PDB entry 4YMM | X-ray diffraction, 2.20 A resolution | chains A and T of the 4 polymer chains in the assembly

Chain A:
Molecule: DNA polymerase beta
Source organism: Homo sapiens
Notes: EC 2.7.7.7, 4.2.99.-
Reference sequence: P06746 (DPOLB_HUMAN); residues 1-335 here = UniProt positions 1-335
Amino-acid sequence (335 residues; row label = number of the first residue in the row):
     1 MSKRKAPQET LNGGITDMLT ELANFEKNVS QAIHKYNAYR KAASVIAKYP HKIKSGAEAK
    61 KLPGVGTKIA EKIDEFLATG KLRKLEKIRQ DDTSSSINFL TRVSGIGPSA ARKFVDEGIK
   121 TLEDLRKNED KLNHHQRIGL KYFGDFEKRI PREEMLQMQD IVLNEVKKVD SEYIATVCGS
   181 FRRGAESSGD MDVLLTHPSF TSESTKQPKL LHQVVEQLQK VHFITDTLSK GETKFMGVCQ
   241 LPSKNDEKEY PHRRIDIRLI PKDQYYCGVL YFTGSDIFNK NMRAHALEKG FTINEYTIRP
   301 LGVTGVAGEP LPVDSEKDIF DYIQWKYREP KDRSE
Disordered / not traced: 1-6, 205-206
Ion coordination: Na+ site 1: Lys-60, Leu-62, Val-65 (shared with 1 residue of chain D); Na+ site 2: Thr-101, Val-103, Ile-106 (shared with 1 residue of chain P)
Curated features (UniProtKB/Swiss-Prot):
  - region: Arg-183 to Asp-192 (DNA-binding)
  - active site: Lys-72 (Nucleophile)
  - binding site (K(+)): Lys-60, Leu-62, Val-65, Thr-101, Val-103, Ile-106
  - binding site (Na(+)): Lys-60, Leu-62, Val-65, Thr-101, Val-103, Ile-106
  - binding site (dATP): Arg-149, Ser-180, Arg-183, Gly-189, Asp-190
  - binding site (dCTP): Arg-149, Ser-180, Arg-183, Gly-189, Asp-190
  - binding site (dGTP): Arg-149, Ser-180, Arg-183, Gly-189, Asp-190, Asp-192
  - binding site (dTTP): Arg-149, Ser-180, Arg-183, Gly-189, Asp-190
  - binding site (Mg(2+)): Asp-190, Asp-192, Asp-256
  - modified residue: Lys-72 (N6-acetyllysine), Arg-83 (Omega-N-methylarginine), Arg-152 (Omega-N-methylarginine)
  - cross-link (Glycyl lysine isopeptide (Lys-Gly)): Lys-41 (interchain with G-Cter in ubiquitin), Lys-61 (interchain with G-Cter in ubiquitin), Lys-81 (interchain with G-Cter in ubiquitin)
  - natural variant: Leu-22 (L22P: Found in a gastric cancer sample; uncertain significance), Tyr-39 (Y39C: Found in a gastric cancer sample; uncertain significance), Gly-118 (G118V: Decreased DNA-directed DNA polymerase activity), Arg-137 (R137Q: Decreased function in base-excision repair), Arg-149 (R149I: Decreased DNA-directed DNA polymerase activity), Asp-160 (D160N: Found in a gastric cancer sample; uncertain significance), Cys-239 (C239R: Found in a gastric cancer sample; uncertain significance), Lys-289 (K289M: Found in a colon cancer sample; uncertain significance), Asn-294 (N294D: Found in a gastric cancer sample; uncertain significance), Glu-295 (E295K: Found in a gastric cancer sample; uncertain significance)
  - mutagenesis: Phe-25 (F25W: No effect on 5'-dRP lyase activity. Decreased ssDNA binding), His-34 (H34G: Decreased 5'-dRP lyase activity. Decreased ssDNA binding), Lys-35 (K35A: Decreased 5'-dRP lyase activity. Decreased ssDNA binding. Loss of 5'-dRP lyase activity; when associated with A-68 and A-72. Decreased ssDNA binding; when associated with A-68 and A-72 ...), Tyr-39 (Y39F: No effect on 5'-dRP lyase activity; Y39Q: Abolishes DNA polymerase and 5'-dRP lyase activity), Lys-41 (K41R: Abolishes ubiquitination; when associated with R-61 and R-81), Lys-60 (K60A: Decreased 5'-dRP lyase activity. Decreased ssDNA binding), Lys-61 (K61R: Abolishes ubiquitination; when associated with R-41 and R-81), Lys-68 (K68A: No effect on 5'-dRP lyase activity. Decreased ssDNA binding. Loss of 5'-dRP lyase activity; when associated with A-35 and A-72. Decreased ssDNA binding; when associated with A-35 and A-72 ...), Glu-71 (E71Q: No effect on 5'-dRP lyase activity. No effect on structure shown by circular dichroism. No effect on ssDNA binding), Lys-72 (K72A: Severely reduced 5'-dRP lyase activity. Does not affect ssDNA binding. Loss of 5'-dRP lyase activity; when associated with A-35 and A-68. Decreased ssDNA binding ...), Glu-75 (E75A: Slightly decreased 5'-dRP lyase activity. Decreased ssDNA binding. No effect on structure shown by circular dichroism), Lys-81 (K81R: Abolishes ubiquitination; when associated with R-41 and R-61), 5 further mutagenesis entries in UniProt

Chain T:
Molecule: DNA 16-mer (template)
Sequence (16 nucleotides; numbered 1 to 16; the number before each row is that of its first residue):
     1 CCGACXTCGC ATCAGC
Modified / non-standard residues: 7BG (2-amino-7-benzyl-9-(2-deoxy-2-fluoro-5-O-phosphono-beta-D-arabinofuranosyl)-6-oxo-6,9-dihydro-1H-purin-7-ium) at position 6

Interface between chain A and chain T:
Pairs across the interface - 16 pairs, chain A then chain T:
  His-34(A) / DC5(T)  stacking on the base
  Arg-40(A) / 7BG_6(T)  base contact
  His-134(A) / DT12(T)  phosphate contact
  Ser-229(A) / DC10(T)  phosphate contact
  Ser-229(A) / DA11(T)  phosphate contact
  Lys-230(A) / DC10(T)  hydrogen bond to the phosphate
  Lys-230(A) / DA11(T)  hydrogen bond to the phosphate
  Gly-231(A) / DC10(T)  phosphate contact
  Glu-232(A) / DC10(T)  hydrogen bond to the phosphate
  Thr-233(A) / DG9(T)  hydrogen bond to the phosphate
  Thr-233(A) / DC10(T)  hydrogen bond to the phosphate
  Lys-234(A) / DG9(T)  base contact
  Lys-234(A) / DC10(T)  hydrogen bond to the phosphate
  Tyr-271(A) / 7BG_6(T)  base contact
  Tyr-296(A) / DC8(T)  sugar contact
  Tyr-296(A) / DG9(T)  phosphate contact
Interface residues without a listed pair, chain A (16 interface residues in all): Asn-37, Asn-133, Leu-228, Asp-276, Glu-295

In short:
16 residues of chain A and 7 residues of chain T are in contact; the contacts include 6 hydrogen bonds and 1
aromatic stacking contact. Polar contacts include Lys-230(A)/DC10(T), Lys-230(A)/DA11(T) and
Glu-232(A)/DC10(T).
Here chain A is DNA polymerase beta (Homo sapiens) and chain T is DNA 16-mer (template). Entry 4YMM (Structure
of human DNA polymerase beta complexed with 7BG as the template base in a 1-nucleotide ...) was determined by
X-ray diffraction.
